Entry 4JUN (X-ray diffraction, 2.34 A resolution); this record covers chains C and D of the 6 polymer chains in the assembly.

[Chain C]
Protein: Hemagglutinin HA1
From: Influenza A virus
UniProt: Q2F4V6 (Q2F4V6_9INFA); the construct lacks a stretch of the UniProt sequence and is renumbered around it, so the offset changes along the chain: 11-19 = UniProt 17-25; 20-28 = UniProt 27-35; 31-35 = UniProt 36-40; 36-53 = UniProt 42-59; 6 more segments
Chain sequence (329 residues; each row starts with the number of its first residue; note: 2 numbers in that range are skipped by the numbering (no residue carries them; nothing is unmodelled there); a row labelled like 125A-125B holds insertion residues (125A, then the next letters in order)):
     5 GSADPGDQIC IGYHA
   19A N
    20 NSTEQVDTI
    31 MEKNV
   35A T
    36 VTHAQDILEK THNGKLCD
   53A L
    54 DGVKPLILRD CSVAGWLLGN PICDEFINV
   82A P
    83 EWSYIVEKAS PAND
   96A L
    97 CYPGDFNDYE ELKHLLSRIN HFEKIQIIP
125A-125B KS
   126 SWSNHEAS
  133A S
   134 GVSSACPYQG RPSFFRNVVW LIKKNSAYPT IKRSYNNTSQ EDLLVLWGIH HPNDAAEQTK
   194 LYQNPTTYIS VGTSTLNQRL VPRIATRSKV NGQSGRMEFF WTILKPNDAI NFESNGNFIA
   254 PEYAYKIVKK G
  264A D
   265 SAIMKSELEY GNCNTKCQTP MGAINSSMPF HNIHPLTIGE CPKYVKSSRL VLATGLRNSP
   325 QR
Not modelled in the structure: 5-9, 324-326
Disulfide bonds: Cys52-Cys277, Cys64-Cys76, Cys97-Cys139, Cys281-Cys305
Glycans and other covalent adducts: N-acetylglucosamine (NAG) linked to Asn34, Asn169
Sequence notes: expression tag (5-10)

[Chain D]
Protein: Hemagglutinin HA2
From: Influenza A virus
UniProt: Q2F4V6 (Q2F4V6_9INFA); residues 1-176 here correspond to UniProt positions 347-522 (UniProt number = residue number + 346)
Chain sequence (182 residues; row label = number of the first residue in the row):
     1 GLFGAIAGFI EGGWQGMVDG WYGYHHSNEQ GSGYAADKES TQKAIDGVTN KVNSIIDKMN
    61 TQFEAVGREF NNLERRIENL NKKMEDGFLD VWTYNAELLV LMENERTLDF HDSNVKNLYD
   121 RVRLQLRDNA KELGNGCFEF YHKCDNECME SVRNGTYDYP QYSEEARLKR EEISGVRSLV
   181 PR
Not modelled in the structure: 165-182
Disulfide bonds: Cys144-Cys148
Sequence notes: expression tag (177-182)

[How chain C and chain D interact]
Contacting residue pairs - 110 pairs, chain C then chain D:
  Asp11(C) with Asn28(D); Phe138(D); Glu139(D); Phe140(D), hydrogen bond (backbone-backbone); Lys143(D); Cys144(D), hydrogen bond (side chain-backbone)
  Gln12(C) with His26(D); Ser27(D), hydrogen bond (backbone-backbone); Leu133(D); Phe138(D); Phe140(D)
  Ile13(C) with His25(D); His26(D); Cys137(D); Phe138(D), hydrogen bond (backbone-backbone); Phe140(D), hydrophobic
  Cys14(C) with Trp14(D); Gly23(D); Tyr24(D); His25(D), hydrogen bond (backbone-backbone); Gly136(D); Cys137(D), disulfide
  Ile15(C) with Ile10(D); Trp14(D); Gly23(D); Tyr24(D), hydrophobic; Leu118(D); Tyr119(D), hydrophobic; Val122(D), hydrophobic; Gly136(D), hydrogen bond (backbone-backbone)
  Gly16(C) with Trp14(D); Met17(D); Tyr22(D); Gly23(D), hydrogen bond (backbone-backbone)
  Tyr17(C) with Ile6(D); Ala7(D), hydrogen bond (side chain-backbone); Ile10(D), hydrophobic; Gly12(D); Gly13(D), hydrogen bond (side chain-backbone); Trp14(D), hydrogen bond (backbone-backbone); Met17(D), hydrophobic; Trp21(D)
  His18(C) with Trp14(D); Met17(D), hydrogen bond (side chain-backbone); Val18(D); Gly20(D), hydrogen bond (side chain-backbone); Trp21(D), hydrogen bond (backbone-backbone)
  Ala19(C) with Gly13(D); Trp14(D), hydrogen bond (backbone-backbone); Gln15(D)
  Asn19A(C) with Gln15(D)
  Asn20(C) with Gln15(D), hydrogen bond
  Val25(C) with Asn104(D)
  Asp26(C) with Leu101(D); Asn104(D), hydrogen bond (backbone-side chain)
  Thr27(C) with Leu101(D); Glu105(D)
  Ile28(C) with Leu101(D); Met102(D), hydrophobic
  Met31(C) with Glu105(D)
  Val35(C) with Leu108(D), hydrophobic
  Val36(C) with Leu108(D), hydrophobic
  Thr37(C) with Trp21(D)
  His38(C) with Trp21(D), hydrogen bond
  Gln40(C) with Val52(D)
  Glu89(C) with Glu69(D)
  Glu106(C) with Glu69(D); Phe70(D); Asn71(D)
  Lys109(C) with Glu69(D), salt bridge
  Lys269(C) with Glu69(D), salt bridge
  Pro293(C) with Ile56(D), hydrophobic
  Phe294(C) with Met59(D), hydrophobic; Gln62(D)
  Pro299(C) with Ala65(D); Leu89(D), hydrophobic
  Leu300(C) with Ala65(D), hydrophobic; Val66(D); Gly67(D)
  Lys307(C) with Met59(D); Asn60(D), hydrogen bond (side chain-backbone); Gln62(D); Glu64(D), salt bridge
  Tyr308(C) with Gln62(D), hydrogen bond (backbone-side chain); Leu89(D), hydrophobic
  Val309(C) with Gln62(D); Thr93(D); Ala96(D), hydrophobic
  Lys310(C) with Asp90(D), salt bridge; Thr93(D), hydrogen bond (backbone-side chain)
  Ser311(C) with Glu97(D), hydrogen bond
  Leu314(C) with Val100(D), hydrophobic
  Val315(C) with Val100(D); Asn104(D), hydrogen bond (backbone-side chain)
  Leu316(C) with Val52(D), hydrophobic; Ile55(D), hydrophobic; Val100(D), hydrophobic; Asn104(D)
  Ala317(C) with Asn104(D), hydrogen bond (backbone-side chain); Thr107(D)
  Thr318(C) with Trp21(D); Val48(D); Thr107(D); His111(D), hydrogen bond (backbone-side chain)
  Gly319(C) with Trp21(D); His111(D), hydrogen bond (backbone-side chain)
  Leu320(C) with Trp21(D), hydrophobic; His111(D)
  Ser323(C) with Gly12(D); Gly13(D), hydrogen bond (side chain-backbone)
Interface residues without a listed pair, chain C (45 interface residues in all): Lys33, Ile42, Arg321
Interface residues without a listed pair, chain D (65 interface residues in all): Ala5, Glu11, Glu29, Glu85, Trp92, Val115, His142, Met149, Arg153
Inter-chain disulfides: Cys14(C)-Cys137(D)

[Summary]
45 residues of chain C and 65 residues of chain D are in contact, with 1 disulfide bond, 26 hydrogen bonds and
4 salt bridges. Polar pairs include Lys109(C)-Glu69(D), Lys269(C)-Glu69(D) and Lys307(C)-Glu64(D).
N-acetylglucosamine is covalently linked to Asn34(C) and Asn169(C).
Chain C is Hemagglutinin HA1 and chain D is Hemagglutinin HA2, both from Influenza A virus; the structure,
Crystal structure of H5N1 influenza virus hemagglutinin, clade 5, was determined by X-ray diffraction.
